PDB entry 7LLL | electron microscopy, 3.70 A resolution | chains B and G of the 6 polymer chains in the assembly

# Chain B
Molecule: Guanine nucleotide-binding protein G(I)/G(S)/G(T) subunit beta-1
Source organism: Homo sapiens
Reference sequence: P62873 (GBB1_HUMAN); numbering as in UniProt (aligned over 2-340)
Chain sequence (340 residues; numbered 1 to 340; the number before each row is that of its first residue):
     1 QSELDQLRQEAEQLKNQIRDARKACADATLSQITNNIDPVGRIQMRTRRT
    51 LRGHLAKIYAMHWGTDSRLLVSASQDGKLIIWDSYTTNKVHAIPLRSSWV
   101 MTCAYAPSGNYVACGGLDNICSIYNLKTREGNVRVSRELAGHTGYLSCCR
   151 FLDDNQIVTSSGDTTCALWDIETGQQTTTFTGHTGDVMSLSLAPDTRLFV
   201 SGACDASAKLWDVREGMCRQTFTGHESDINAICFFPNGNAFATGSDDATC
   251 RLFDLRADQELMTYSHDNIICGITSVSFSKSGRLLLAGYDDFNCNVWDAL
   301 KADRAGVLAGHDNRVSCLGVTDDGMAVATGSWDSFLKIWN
Construct notes: expression tag (1)
Curated features (UniProtKB/Swiss-Prot):
  - modified residue: S2 (N-acetylserine), H266 (Phosphohistidine)
  - natural variant: L30 (L30F: In MRD42; uncertain significance), R52 (R52G: In MRD42), G64 (G64V: In MRD42), D76 (D76E: In MRD42; D76G: In MRD42), G77 (G77S: In MRD42), K78 (K78R: In MRD42), I80 (I80N: In MRD42; I80T: In MRD42), H91 (H91R: In MRD42; uncertain significance), A92 (A92T: In MRD42), P94 (P94S: In MRD42), L95 (L95P: In MRD42), R96 (R96L: In MRD42), 5 further natural variant entries in UniProt

# Chain G
Molecule: Guanine nucleotide-binding protein G(I)/G(S)/G(O) subunit gamma-2
Source organism: Homo sapiens
Reference sequence: P59768 (GBG2_HUMAN); numbering as in UniProt (aligned over 5-62)
Chain sequence (58 residues; each row starts with the number of its first residue):
     5 NTASIAQARKLVEQLKMEANIDRIKVSKAAADLMAYCEAHAKEDPLLTPV
    55 PASENPFR

# How chain B and chain G interact
Residue-residue contacts - 50 pairs, chain B then chain G:
  Q1(B) with N5(G); I9(G)
  E3(B) with I9(G)
  L4(B) with S8(G); A12(G), hydrophobic
  L7(B) with A12(G)
  E10(B) with V16(G)
  L14(B) with K20(G)
  K15(B) with L19(G)
  A21(B) with R27(G)
  C25(B) with V30(G)
  D27(B) with K29(G); V30(G); S31(G)
  A28(B) with V30(G)
  L30(B) with A34(G), hydrophobic
  I33(B) with M38(G), hydrophobic
  I37(B) with M38(G), hydrophobic
  V40(B) with L51(G), hydrophobic
  R48(B) with R62(G)
  R49(B) with F61(G), hydrogen bond (side chain-backbone)
  S84(B) with F61(G)
  Y85(B) with F61(G), hydrophobic
  C218(B) with Q18(G)
  Q220(B) with I25(G)
  T221(B) with E22(G)
  F235(B) with Y40(G), hydrophobic
  N239(B) with D36(G), hydrogen bond
  D254(B) with A33(G)
  R256(B) with I28(G); D36(G), salt bridge
  A257(B) with R27(G); I28(G)
  D258(B) with R27(G), salt bridge
  L261(B) with V30(G), hydrophobic
  S279(B) with D48(G), hydrogen bond
  K280(B) with E47(G)
  S281(B) with C41(G), hydrogen bond (backbone-side chain); H44(G); D48(G)
  G282(B) with C41(G), hydrogen bond (backbone-side chain)
  R283(B) with C41(G)
  G324(B) with P49(G)
  M325(B) with P49(G), hydrophobic
  A326(B) with F61(G), hydrophobic
  I338(B) with F61(G), hydrophobic
  N340(B) with L50(G); N59(G); F61(G); R62(G)
Other interface residues (no listed pair), chain B (53 interface residues in all): A11, Q17, I18, A24, A26, T34, M45, M217, R219, P236, N237, L252, Q259, V327
Other interface residues (no listed pair), chain G (36 interface residues in all): L15, M21, A23, L37, A45, P60

# In short
The interface between chain B and chain G involves 53 residues on one side and 36 on the other; the contacts
include 5 hydrogen bonds and 2 salt bridges. Polar contacts include R256(B)-D36(G), D258(B)-R27(G) and
R49(B)-F61(G).
Here chain B is Guanine nucleotide-binding protein G(I)/G(S)/G(T) subunit beta-1 and chain G is Guanine
nucleotide-binding protein G(I)/G(S)/G(O) subunit gamma-2, both from Homo sapiens. Entry 7LLL (Exendin-4-bound
Glucagon-Like Peptide-1 (GLP-1) Receptor in complex with Gs protein) was determined by electron microscopy
(same publication as 7LLY).
